PDB entry 8EFF | electron microscopy, 5.48 A resolution (low resolution: residue-level contacts below are approximate; hydrogen-bond / salt-bridge calls are withheld) | chains A and B of the 4 polymer chains in the assembly

[Chain A (and B)]
Name: Dynamin-like 120 kDa protein, form S1
Source organism: Homo sapiens
Notes: chain B of this document is another copy of the same molecule, construct and numbering; everything in this record applies to it too
UniProt: O60313 (OPA1_HUMAN); numbering as in UniProt (aligned over 195-960)
Sequence (766 residues; row label = number of the first residue in the row):
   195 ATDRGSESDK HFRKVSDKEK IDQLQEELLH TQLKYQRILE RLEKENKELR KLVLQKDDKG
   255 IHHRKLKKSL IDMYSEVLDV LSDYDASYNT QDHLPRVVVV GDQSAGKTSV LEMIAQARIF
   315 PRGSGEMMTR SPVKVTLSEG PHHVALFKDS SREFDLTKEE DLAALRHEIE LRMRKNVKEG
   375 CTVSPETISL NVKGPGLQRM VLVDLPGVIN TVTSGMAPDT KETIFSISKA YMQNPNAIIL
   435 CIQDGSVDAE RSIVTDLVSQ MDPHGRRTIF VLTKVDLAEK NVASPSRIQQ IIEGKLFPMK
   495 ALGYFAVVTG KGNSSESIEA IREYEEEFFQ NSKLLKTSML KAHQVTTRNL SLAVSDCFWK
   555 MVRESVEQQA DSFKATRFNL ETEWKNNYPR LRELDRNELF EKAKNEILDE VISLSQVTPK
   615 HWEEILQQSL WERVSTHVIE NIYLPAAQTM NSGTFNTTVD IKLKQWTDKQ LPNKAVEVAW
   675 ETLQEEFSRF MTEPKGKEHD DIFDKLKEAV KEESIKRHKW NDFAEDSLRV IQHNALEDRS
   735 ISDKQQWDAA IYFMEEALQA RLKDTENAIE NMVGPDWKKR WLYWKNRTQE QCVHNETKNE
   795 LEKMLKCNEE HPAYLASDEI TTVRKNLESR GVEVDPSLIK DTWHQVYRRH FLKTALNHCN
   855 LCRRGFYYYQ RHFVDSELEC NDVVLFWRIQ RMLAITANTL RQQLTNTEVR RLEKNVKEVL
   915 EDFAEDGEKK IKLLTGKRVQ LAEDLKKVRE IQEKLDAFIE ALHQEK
Disulfides: C856-C874
Ligand contacts:
  - tetrafluoroaluminate (ALF): D296, Q297, G300, K301, T302, M321, M322, T323, P400, G401
  - GDP (guanosine-5'-diphosphate): Q297, G300, K301, T302, S303, E306, R316, G317, S318, M322, K468, D470, V502, T503, G504, K505, G506, N507, S508
Curated features (UniProtKB/Swiss-Prot):
  - region: G295 to T302 (G1 motif), M321 to R324 (G2 motif), D398 to G401 (G3 motif), T467 to D470 (G4 motif), V501 to G504 (G5 motif)
  - binding site (GTP): S298, G300, K301, T302, S303, G317, K468, D470, T503, G506, N507
  - binding site (Mg(2+)): T302, T323, D398
  - modified residue: K228 (N6-acetyllysine)
  - natural variant: E270 (E270K: In OPA1), L272 (L272P: In OPA1), D273 (D273A: In OPA1), R290 (R290Q: In OPA1; R290W: In OPA1), V293 to V294 (deletion: In OPA1), G300 (G300E: In OPA1), Q310 (Q310R: In OPA1), R324 to P326 (deletion: In OPA1), T330 (T330S: In OPA1), A357 (A357T: In DOA+ and OPA1), V377 (V377I: In OPA1), I382 (I382M: In OPA1 and BEHRS), 41 further natural variant entries in UniProt
  - mutagenesis: E213 (E213A: In interface mutant 9; strongly decreased ability to mediate mitochondrial fusion; when associated with A-217, A-557 and A-565), Q217 (Q217A: In interface mutant 9; strongly decreased ability to mediate mitochondrial fusion; when associated with A-213, A-557 and A-565), R235 (R235A: In interface mutant 8; strongly decreased ability to mediate mitochondrial fusion), L243 (L243A: In mutant control 1; does not affect ability to mediate mitochondrial fusion), L248 (L248A: In mutant control 2; does not affect ability to mediate mitochondrial fusion), Q297 (Q297E: Abolished GTPase activity without affecting the ability to bind membranes), S298 (S298A: Abolished GTPase activity without affecting the ability to bind membranes), K301 (K301A: Abolished GTPase activity), T302 (T302A: Abolished GTPase activity; T302N: Abolished GTPase activity without affecting the ability to bind membranes), R316 (R316A: Strongly decreased GTPase activity), E320 (E320A: Decreased GTPase activity), M321 (M321A: Strongly decreased GTPase activity), 39 further mutagenesis entries in UniProt
From the paper describing this entry:
  - self-association interface (contacts with another copy of this molecule); pairs are residue here / residue on that copy: Q217-Q562, K713-Q454, K738-D869, Y863-E871

[How chain A and chain B interact]
Pairs across the interface (34; chain A residue first):
  K614(A) - D835(B)
  H615(A) - D835(B)
  E626(A) - T630(B)
  E626(A) - R755(B)
  R627(A) - R627(B)
  R627(A) - E671(B)
  T630(A) - E626(B)
  T630(A) - R627(B)
  N635(A) - E679(B)
  Q642(A) - K689(B)
  Q659(A) - E702(B)
  K663(A) - E706(B)
  Q664(A) - E675(B)
  K668(A) - E671(B)
  K668(A) - E675(B)
  E671(A) - K668(B)
  E675(A) - Q664(B)
  E679(A) - N635(B)
  R683(A) - E634(B)
  K689(A) - Y808(B)
  G690(A) - P806(B)
  G690(A) - Y808(B)
  E706(A) - K663(B)
  E750(A) - N761(B)
  N761(A) - E750(B)
  P806(A) - K689(B)
  P806(A) - G690(B)
  P806(A) - K691(B)
  A807(A) - K689(B)
  Y808(A) - P688(B)
  Y808(A) - K689(B)
  Y808(A) - G690(B)
  D835(A) - K614(B)
  Q839(A) - E618(B)
Also at the interface, not in a pair above, chain A (28 interface residues in all): P639, P688, K691
Also at the interface, not in a pair above, chain B (27 interface residues in all): R683, H838

[Overview]
28 residues of chain A face 27 of chain B across their interface. Chain A binds GDP and tetrafluoroaluminate.
From UniProt: 11 GTP-binding residues, 3 Mg2+-binding residues and 67 mutagenesis sites on chain A. From the
paper: a self-association interface involving Q217(A), K713(A) and K738(A) among others.
Chain A and chain B are both Dynamin-like 120 kDa protein, form S1 (Homo sapiens); the structure, CryoEM of
the soluble OPA1 tetramer from the GDP-AlFx bound helical assembly on a lipid membrane, was determined by
electron microscopy (same publication as 8EEW, 8EF7, 8EFR, 8EFS and 8EFT).
